PDB entry 1Y8I | X-ray diffraction, 2.60 A resolution | chains A and B of the 4 polymer chains in the assembly

== Chain A ==
Protein: Hemoglobin alpha chains
Organism: Equus caballus
Reference sequence: P01958 (HBA_HORSE); residue numbers follow UniProt; this construct covers 1-141
Amino-acid sequence (141 residues; numbered 1 to 141; the number before each row is that of its first residue):
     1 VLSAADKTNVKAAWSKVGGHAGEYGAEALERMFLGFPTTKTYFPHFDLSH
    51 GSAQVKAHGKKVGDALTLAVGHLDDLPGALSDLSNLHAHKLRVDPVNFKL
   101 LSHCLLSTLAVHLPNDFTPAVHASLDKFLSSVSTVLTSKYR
Differences from the reference sequence: conflict Asp82 (Asn in P01958), Asn85 (Asp in P01958)
Metal / ion sites: heme Fe near His87 (its only coordinating residue here)
Ligand contacts: heme (HEM): Met32, Thr39, Tyr42, Phe43, His45, Phe46, His58, Lys61, Val62, Ala65, Leu66, Leu83, Leu86, His87, Leu91, Val93, Asn97, Phe98, Leu101, Leu136

== Chain B ==
Protein: Hemoglobin beta chain
Organism: Equus caballus
Reference sequence: P02062 (HBB_HORSE); residue numbers follow UniProt; this construct covers 1-146
Amino-acid sequence (146 residues; each row starts with the number of its first residue):
     1 VQLSGEEKAAVLALWDKVNEEEVGGEALGRLLVVYPWTQRFFDSFGDLSN
    51 PGAVMGNPKVKAHGKKVLHSFGEGVHHLDNLKGTFAALSELHCDKLHVDP
   101 ENFRLLGNVLVVVLARHFGKDFTPELQASYQKVVAGVANALAHKYH
Metal / ion sites: heme Fe near His92 (its only coordinating residue here)
Ligand contacts: heme (HEM): Phe41, Phe42, His63, Lys66, Val67, Ser70, Phe71, Leu88, Leu91, His92, Leu96, Val98, Asn102, Phe103, Leu106, Val137, Leu141
UniProt features mapped onto this chain:
  - binding site (heme b): His63, His92
  - modified residue: Val1 (N-acetylvaline), Ser44 (Phosphoserine), Lys59 (N6-acetyllysine), Lys82 (N6-acetyllysine), Cys93 (S-nitrosocysteine), Lys144 (N6-acetyllysine)

== Chain A / chain B interface ==
Contacting residue pairs (33):
  Arg31(A) - Phe122(B)  hydrogen bond (side chain-backbone)
  Arg31(A) - Thr123(B)
  Arg31(A) - Pro124(B)
  Arg31(A) - Gln127(B)  hydrogen bond
  Leu34(A) - Glu125(B)
  Leu34(A) - Ala128(B)
  Gly35(A) - Ala128(B)
  Phe36(A) - Gln131(B)
  His103(A) - Asn108(B)
  His103(A) - Val111(B)
  His103(A) - Val112(B)
  His103(A) - Gln127(B)
  His103(A) - Gln131(B)  hydrogen bond
  Ser107(A) - Val112(B)
  Ser107(A) - Ala115(B)
  Ser107(A) - Gln127(B)
  Ala110(A) - Val112(B)
  Ala110(A) - Ala115(B)
  Ala110(A) - Arg116(B)
  Val111(A) - Ala115(B)
  Val111(A) - Gly119(B)
  His112(A) - Lys120(B)
  Pro114(A) - Arg116(B)  hydrogen bond (backbone-side chain)
  Phe117(A) - Arg30(B)  hydrogen bond (backbone-side chain)
  Phe117(A) - Val112(B)  hydrophobic
  Phe117(A) - Arg116(B)
  Thr118(A) - Arg30(B)
  Pro119(A) - Arg30(B)
  Pro119(A) - Val33(B)
  His122(A) - Arg30(B)  hydrogen bond
  His122(A) - Val34(B)
  Ala123(A) - Val34(B)  hydrophobic
  Asp126(A) - Val34(B)
Also at the interface, not in a pair above, chain A (18 interface residues in all): Glu27, Glu30
Also at the interface, not in a pair above, chain B (19 interface residues in all): Tyr35, Met55

== Summary ==
The interface between chain A and chain B involves 18 residues on one side and 19 on the other, with 6
hydrogen bonds. Polar pairs include Arg31(A)-Phe122(B), Arg31(A)-Gln127(B) and His103(A)-Gln131(B). Ligands of
chain A: heme. Ligands of chain B: heme.
Here chain A is Hemoglobin alpha chains and chain B is Hemoglobin beta chain, both from Equus caballus. Entry
1Y8I (Horse methemoglobin low salt, PH 7.0 (98% relative humidity)) was determined by X-ray diffraction (same
publication as 1Y8H and 1Y8K).
